Entry 2G9Q (X-ray diffraction, 2.50 A resolution); this record covers chain A.

Chain A:
Molecule: Glycogen phosphorylase, muscle form
Organism: Oryctolagus cuniculus
Notes: EC 2.4.1.1
UniProt: P00489 (PHS2_RABIT); residue numbers follow UniProt; this construct covers 1-842
Sequence (842 residues; numbered 1 to 842; the number before each row is that of its first residue):
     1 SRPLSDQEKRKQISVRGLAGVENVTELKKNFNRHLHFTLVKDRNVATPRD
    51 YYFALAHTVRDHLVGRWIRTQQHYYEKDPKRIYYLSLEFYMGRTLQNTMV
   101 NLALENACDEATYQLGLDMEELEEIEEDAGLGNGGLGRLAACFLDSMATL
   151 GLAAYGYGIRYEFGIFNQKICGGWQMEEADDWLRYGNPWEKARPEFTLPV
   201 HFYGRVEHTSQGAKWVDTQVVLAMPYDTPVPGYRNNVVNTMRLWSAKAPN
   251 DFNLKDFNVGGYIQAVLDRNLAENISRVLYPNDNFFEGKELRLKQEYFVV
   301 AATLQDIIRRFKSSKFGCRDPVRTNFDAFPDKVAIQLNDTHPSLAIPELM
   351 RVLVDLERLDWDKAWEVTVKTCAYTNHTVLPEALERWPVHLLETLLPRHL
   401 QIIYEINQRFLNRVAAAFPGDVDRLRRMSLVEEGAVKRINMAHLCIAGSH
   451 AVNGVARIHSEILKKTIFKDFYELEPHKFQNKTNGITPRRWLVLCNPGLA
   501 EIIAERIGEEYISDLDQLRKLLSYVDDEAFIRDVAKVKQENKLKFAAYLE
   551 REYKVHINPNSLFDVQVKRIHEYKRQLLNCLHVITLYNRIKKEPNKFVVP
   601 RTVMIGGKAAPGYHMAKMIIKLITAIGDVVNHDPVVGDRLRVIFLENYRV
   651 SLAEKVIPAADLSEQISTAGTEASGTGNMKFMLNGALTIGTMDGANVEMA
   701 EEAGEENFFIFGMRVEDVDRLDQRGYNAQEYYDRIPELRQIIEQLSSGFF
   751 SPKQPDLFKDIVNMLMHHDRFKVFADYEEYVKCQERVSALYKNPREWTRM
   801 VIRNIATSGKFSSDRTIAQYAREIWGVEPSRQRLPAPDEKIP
Unresolved in the structure: 1-11, 253-260, 282-285, 315-323, 837-842
Construct notes: modified residue (680)
Modified residues: Lys680 ((2S)-2-amino-6-[[3-hydroxy-2-methyl-5-(phosphonooxymethyl)pyridin-4-yl]methylideneamino]hexanoic acid; LLP)
Curated features (UniProtKB/Swiss-Prot):
  - modified residue: Ser747 (Phosphoserine)
Residues lining bound ligands: 1,4-dideoxy-1,4-imino-D-arabinitol (1AB): Gly135, Leu136, Leu139, His377, Thr378, Val455, Asn484, Glu672, Ala673, Ser674, Gly675, Thr676

In short:
Ligands of chain A: 1,4-dideoxy-1,4-imino-D-arabinitol.
Chain A is Glycogen phosphorylase, muscle form (Oryctolagus cuniculus); the structure, The crystal structure
of the glycogen phosphorylase b- 1AB complex, was determined by X-ray diffraction together with 2G9R, 2G9U and
2G9V from the same study.
